Entry 3U83 (X-ray diffraction, 2.50 A resolution); this record covers chain A.

Chain A:
Molecule: Poliovirus receptor-related protein 1
Source organism: Homo sapiens
UniProtKB: Q15223 (PVRL1_HUMAN); residues 30-335 here = UniProt positions 30-335
Chain sequence (331 residues; each row starts with the number of its first residue):
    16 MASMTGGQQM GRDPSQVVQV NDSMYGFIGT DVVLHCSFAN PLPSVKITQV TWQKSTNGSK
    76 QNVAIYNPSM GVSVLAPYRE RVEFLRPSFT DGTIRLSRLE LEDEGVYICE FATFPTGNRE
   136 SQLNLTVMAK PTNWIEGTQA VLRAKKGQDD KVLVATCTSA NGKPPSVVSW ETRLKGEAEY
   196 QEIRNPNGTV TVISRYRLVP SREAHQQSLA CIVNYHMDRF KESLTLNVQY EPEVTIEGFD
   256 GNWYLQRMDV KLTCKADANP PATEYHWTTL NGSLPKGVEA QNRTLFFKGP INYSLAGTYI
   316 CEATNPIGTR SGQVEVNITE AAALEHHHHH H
Unresolved in the structure: 16-35, 336-346
Sequence notes: expression tag (16-29, 336-346)
Cystine bridges: Cys51-Cys124, Cys172-Cys226, Cys269-Cys316
Small-molecule neighbours: PG6 (1-(2-methoxy-ethoxy)-2-{2-[2-(2-methoxy-ethoxy]-ethoxy}-ethane): Tyr40, Phe42, Met143, Pro179, Pro180, Val182, Asn229, Tyr230, His231
UniProt features mapped onto this chain:
  - region: Trp282 to Thr299 (Interaction with FGFR)
  - glycosylation (N-linked (GlcNAc...) asparagine): Asn36, Asn72, Asn139, Asn202 (complex), Asn286, Asn297, Asn307, Asn332
Reported in the primary citation:
  - contacts within the chain: Val243-Asn274 (hydrogen bond), Tyr245-Asn274 (backbone contact), Tyr245-Asp272 (hydrogen bond), Arg217-Asp272 (salt bridge)

Summary:
Bound to chain A: compound PG6. From the paper: contacts within the chain involving Val243, Asn274 and Tyr245
among others.
Chain A is Poliovirus receptor-related protein 1 (Homo sapiens); the structure, Crystal structure of nectin-1,
was determined by X-ray diffraction together with 3U82 from the same study.
